Entry 3A8P (X-ray diffraction, 2.10 A resolution); this record covers chain A.

Chain A:
Name: T-lymphoma invasion and metastasis-inducing protein 2
Source organism: Mus musculus
Notes: fragment: PHCCEx domain, residues 500-757
Reference sequence: Q6ZPF3 (TIAM2_MOUSE); numbering as in UniProt (aligned over 500-757)
Chain sequence (263 residues; each row starts with the number of its first residue):
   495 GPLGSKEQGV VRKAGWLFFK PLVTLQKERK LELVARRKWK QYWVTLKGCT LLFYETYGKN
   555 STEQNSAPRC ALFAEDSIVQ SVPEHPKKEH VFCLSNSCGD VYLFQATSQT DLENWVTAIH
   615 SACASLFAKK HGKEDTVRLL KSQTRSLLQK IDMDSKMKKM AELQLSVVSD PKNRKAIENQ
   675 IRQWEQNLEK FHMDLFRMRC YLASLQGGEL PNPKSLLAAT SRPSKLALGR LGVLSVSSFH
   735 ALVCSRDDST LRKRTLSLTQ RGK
Disordered / not traced: 495-503, 554-559, 742-757
Differences from the reference sequence: expression tag (495-499)
Reported in the primary citation:
  - contacts within the chain: Asp570-Arg691 (salt bridge), Asp648-Asn681, Lys652-Glu679, Val662-Arg668 (backbone contact), Ser660-Arg668, Glu683-Arg740 (salt bridge), Ser718-Arg740 (hydrogen bond)
  - mutagenesis - K624A, K627A, R632A, R693A: decreased binding to CD44 peptide
  - mutagenesis - R693A/R716A (5- and 24-fold), R716A (5- and 24-fold): decreased binding to CD44
  - mutagenesis - R693A/R716A, R716A: decreased binding to Par3

Summary:
From the paper: K624A, K627A and R632A, among others, reduce binding to CD44 peptide; contacts within the
chain involving Asp570, Arg691 and Asp648 among others; 6 substitutions were tested in all.
Chain A is T-lymphoma invasion and metastasis-inducing protein 2 (Mus musculus); the structure, Crystal
structure of the Tiam2 PHCCEx domain, was determined by X-ray diffraction together with 3A8N and 3A8Q from the
same study.
